Entry 6UUS (electron microscopy, 2.40 A resolution); this record covers chains R and E of the 7 polymer chains in the assembly.

# Chain R
Name: Calcitonin gene-related peptide type 1 receptor
Organism: Homo sapiens
Reference sequence: Q16602 (CALRL_HUMAN); numbering as in UniProt (aligned over 22-461)
Chain sequence (490 residues; numbered -9 to 480; the number before each row is that of its first residue; numbers below 1 keep their minus sign (Met-9 is residue -9)):
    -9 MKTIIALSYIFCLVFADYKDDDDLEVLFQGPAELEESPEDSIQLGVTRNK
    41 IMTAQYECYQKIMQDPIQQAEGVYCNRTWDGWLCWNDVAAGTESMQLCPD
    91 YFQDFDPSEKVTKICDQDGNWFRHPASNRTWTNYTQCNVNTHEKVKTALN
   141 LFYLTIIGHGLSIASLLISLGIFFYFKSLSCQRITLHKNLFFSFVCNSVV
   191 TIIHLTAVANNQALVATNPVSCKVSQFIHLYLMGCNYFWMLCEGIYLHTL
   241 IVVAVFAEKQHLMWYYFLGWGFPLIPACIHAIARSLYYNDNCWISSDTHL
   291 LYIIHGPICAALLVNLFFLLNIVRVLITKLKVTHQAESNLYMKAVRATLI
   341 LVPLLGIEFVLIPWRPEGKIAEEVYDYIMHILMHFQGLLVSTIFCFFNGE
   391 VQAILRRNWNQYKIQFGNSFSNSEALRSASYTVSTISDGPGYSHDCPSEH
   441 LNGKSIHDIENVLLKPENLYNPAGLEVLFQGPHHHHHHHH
Disordered / not traced: -9 to 34, 55-63, 107-109, 324-328, 352-361, 403-480
Sequence notes: initiating methionine (-9); expression tag (-8 to 21, 462-480)
Disulfide bonds: Cys48-Cys74, Cys65-Cys105, Cys88-Cys127, Cys212-Cys282
Curated features (UniProtKB/Swiss-Prot):
  - region: Thr288, His289 (Required for RAMP3 interaction)
  - site: Gln202 (Required for ADM interaction), Gln250 (Required for RAMP3 interaction), Ser286 (Required for ADM2 interaction), Thr288 (Required for RAMP2 interaction), His295 (Required for ADM2 interaction), Trp354 (Required for ADM2 interaction), Met373 (Required for ADM interaction)
  - modified residue (Phosphoserine): Ser420, Ser445
  - glycosylation (N-linked (GlcNAc...) asparagine): Asn66, Asn118, Asn123
  - natural variant: Val205 (deletion: In LMPHM8; uncertain significance)
  - mutagenesis: Trp72 (W72A: Strongly reduced affinity for adrenomedullin), Phe92 (F92A: Strongly reduced affinity for adrenomedullin), Trp121 (W121A: Strongly reduced affinity for adrenomedullin)
From the paper describing this entry:
  - conformationally variable residues (helix shift, loop rearrangement): Val205, Val364

# Chain E
Name: Receptor activity-modifying protein 3
Organism: Homo sapiens
Reference sequence: O60896 (RAMP3_HUMAN); residue numbers follow UniProt; this construct covers 24-148
Chain sequence (149 residues; numbered 0 to 148; the number before each row is that of its first residue; numbering starts at 0):
     0 MKTIIALSYIFCLVFADYKDDDDKRAGGCNETGMLERLPLCGKAFADMMG
    50 KVDVWKWCNLSEFIVYYESFTNCTEMEANVVGCYWPNPLAQGFITGIHRQ
   100 FFSNCTVDRVHLEDPPDEVLIPLIVIPVVLTVAMAGLVVWRSKRTDTLL
Disordered / not traced: 0-32, 144-148
Sequence notes: initiating methionine (0); expression tag (1-23)
Disulfide bonds: Cys40-Cys72, Cys57-Cys104
Curated features (UniProtKB/Swiss-Prot):
  - site (Required for CALCRL interaction): Asp113, Ser141
  - glycosylation (N-linked (GlcNAc...) asparagine): Asn29, Asn58, Asn71, Asn103

# Chain R / chain E interface
Pairs across the interface (52):
  Met42(R) with Ile63(E), hydrophobic; Glu67(E); Thr70(E)
  Gln45(R) with Tyr66(E); Thr70(E)
  Tyr46(R) with Cys57(E); Phe62(E), hydrophobic; His97(E)
  Tyr49(R) with His97(E)
  Gln50(R) with His97(E)
  Lys51(R) with Val106(E)
  Met53(R) with Arg98(E)
  Trp69(R) with Pro85(E)
  Asp70(R) with Pro85(E)
  Phe228(R) with Thr130(E)
  Ile235(R) with Ala134(E); Val138(E), hydrophobic
  Val243(R) with Lys142(E)
  Val245(R) with Ser141(E); Lys142(E)
  Gln250(R) with Ser141(E)
  His251(R) with Arg140(E)
  Trp254(R) with Val137(E), hydrophobic; Arg140(E)
  Tyr255(R) with Val137(E), hydrophobic; Ser141(E), hydrogen bond
  Phe257(R) with Met133(E), hydrophobic
  Leu258(R) with Met133(E), hydrophobic
  Phe262(R) with Leu129(E), hydrophobic; Thr130(E); Met133(E), hydrophobic
  Ile269(R) with Leu122(E), hydrophobic
  Ala273(R) with Leu122(E), hydrophobic
  Tyr277(R) with His110(E); Glu112(E)
  Tyr278(R) with Leu111(E); Glu112(E); Asp113(E)
  Asn279(R) with Leu111(E)
  Asp280(R) with Leu111(E)
  Thr288(R) with Asp113(E), hydrogen bond
  His289(R) with Asp113(E), salt bridge; Leu119(E); Ile123(E)
  Leu290(R) with Leu119(E), hydrophobic
  Tyr292(R) with Ile123(E), hydrophobic
  Ile293(R) with Leu122(E), hydrophobic; Ile123(E), hydrophobic
  Gly296(R) with Val127(E)
  Pro297(R) with Pro126(E); Thr130(E)
  Ala300(R) with Val127(E), hydrophobic
Other interface residues (no listed pair), chain R (43 interface residues in all): Asn39, Thr43, Arg67, Leu231, Thr239, Lys249, Ile265, Ala301, Phe308
Other interface residues (no listed pair), chain E (35 interface residues in all): Gln90, Ile93, Val109, Pro114, Val118, Val131, Arg143
The authors on this interface:
  - specific contacts: Asp113(E)-Thr288(R) (hydrogen bond), Asp113(E)-His289(R) (hydrogen bond)

# Overview
The interface between chain R and chain E involves 43 residues on one side and 35 on the other, with 2
hydrogen bonds and 1 salt bridge. Among the polar pairs are His289(R)-Asp113(E), Tyr255(R)-Ser141(E) and
Thr288(R)-Asp113(E). The authors report hydrogen bonds between Asp113(E) and Thr288(R) and Asp113(E) and
His289(R). The paper reports conformational variability at Val205(R) and Val364(R).
Here chain R is Calcitonin gene-related peptide type 1 receptor and chain E is Receptor activity-modifying
protein 3, both from Homo sapiens. Entry 6UUS (CryoEM Structure of the active Adrenomedullin 2 receptor G
protein complex with adrenomedullin peptide) was determined by electron microscopy together with 6UVA and 6UUN
from the same study.
